5L6B - chains C and D of the 28 polymer chains in the assembly; structure by X-ray diffraction, 2.60 A resolution.

[Chain C]
Name: Proteasome subunit alpha type-4
Source organism: Saccharomyces cerevisiae (strain ATCC 204508 / S288c)
Notes: EC 3.4.25.1
UniProt: P40303 (PSA4_YEAST); residues -1 to 252 here correspond to UniProt positions 1-254 (UniProt number = residue number + 2)
Chain sequence (254 residues; numbered -1 to 252; the number before each row is that of its first residue; numbers below 1 keep their minus sign (Met-1 is residue -1)):
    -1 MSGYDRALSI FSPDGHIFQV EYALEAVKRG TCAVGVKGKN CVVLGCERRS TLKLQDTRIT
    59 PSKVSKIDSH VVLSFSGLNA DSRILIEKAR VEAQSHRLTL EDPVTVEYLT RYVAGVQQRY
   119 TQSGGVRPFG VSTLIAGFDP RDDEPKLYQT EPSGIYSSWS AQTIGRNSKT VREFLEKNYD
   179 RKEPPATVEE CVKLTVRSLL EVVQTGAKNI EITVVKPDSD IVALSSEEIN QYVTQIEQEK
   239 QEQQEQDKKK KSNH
Unresolved in the structure: -1 to 0, 241-252
UniProt features mapped onto this chain:
  - modified residue: Thr58 (Phosphothreonine)

[Chain D]
Name: Proteasome subunit alpha type-5
Source organism: Saccharomyces cerevisiae (strain ATCC 204508 / S288c)
Notes: EC 3.4.25.1
UniProt: P32379 (PSA5_YEAST); residues -7 to 252 here correspond to UniProt positions 1-260 (UniProt number = residue number + 8)
Chain sequence (260 residues; row label = number of the first residue in the row; numbers below 1 keep their minus sign (Met-7 is residue -7)):
    -7 MFLTRSEYDR GVSTFSPEGR LFQVEYSLEA IKLGSTAIGI ATKEGVVLGV EKRATSPLLE
    53 SDSIEKIVEI DRHIGCAMSG LTADARSMIE HARTAAVTHN LYYDEDINVE SLTQSVCDLA
   113 LRFGEGASGE ERLMSRPFGV ALLIAGHDAD DGYQLFHAEP SGTFYRYNAK AIGSGSEGAQ
   173 AELLNEWHSS LTLKEAELLV LKILKQVMEE KLDENNAQLS CITKQDGFKI YDNEKTAELI
   233 KELKEKEAAE SPEEADVEMS
Unresolved in the structure: -7 to 0, 118-124, 243-252

[Chain C / chain D interface]
Residue-residue contacts (63; chain C residue first):
  Asp3(C) - Glu117(D)
  Arg4(C) - Glu117(D)
  Ala5(C) - Val4(D)  hydrophobic
  Ala5(C) - Glu117(D)
  Ala5(C) - Ser127(D)
  Ser7(C) - Ser127(D)
  Ser7(C) - Arg128(D)
  Ile8(C) - Gln15(D)
  Phe9(C) - Gln15(D)
  Phe9(C) - Tyr18(D)  hydrophobic
  Phe9(C) - Ser19(D)
  Phe9(C) - Ala22(D)  hydrophobic
  Phe9(C) - Leu73(D)  hydrophobic
  Phe9(C) - Arg128(D)
  Phe9(C) - Pro129(D)
  Phe9(C) - Gly131(D)
  Ser10(C) - Tyr18(D)
  Pro11(C) - Tyr18(D)  hydrophobic
  Pro11(C) - Glu21(D)
  Asp12(C) - Glu21(D)
  Gly13(C) - Tyr18(D)
  Gly13(C) - Glu21(D)
  Gly13(C) - Ala22(D)
  His14(C) - Leu25(D)
  Ile15(C) - Leu73(D)  hydrophobic
  Ile15(C) - Arg128(D)
  Lys35(C) - Glu52(D)  salt bridge
  Gln116(C) - Ala75(D)
  Gln116(C) - Asp76(D)
  Gln116(C) - Arg128(D)
  Thr119(C) - Arg128(D)  hydrogen bond (backbone-side chain)
  Gln120(C) - Met126(D)
  Gln120(C) - Ser127(D)  hydrogen bond (backbone-backbone)
  Gln120(C) - Arg128(D)
  Gln120(C) - Phe130(D)
  Ser121(C) - Ser127(D)
  Gly122(C) - Ser127(D)
  Ser151(C) - Ala75(D)
  Gly152(C) - Ala75(D)
  Ile153(C) - Thr74(D)
  Ile153(C) - Ala75(D)
  Ser155(C) - Leu51(D)
  Ser155(C) - Ser55(D)
  Ser156(C) - Leu51(D)
  Ser156(C) - Glu52(D)  hydrogen bond (backbone-backbone)
  Ser156(C) - Ser55(D)  hydrogen bond (backbone-side chain)
  Trp157(C) - Thr47(D)
  Trp157(C) - Ser48(D)
  Trp157(C) - Leu50(D)
  Trp157(C) - Leu51(D)
  Trp157(C) - Glu52(D)
  Ser158(C) - Leu50(D)  hydrogen bond (backbone-backbone)
  Ser158(C) - Glu52(D)  hydrogen bond
  Ala159(C) - Leu50(D)
  Leu173(C) - Leu50(D)  hydrophobic
  Glu174(C) - Ser48(D)  hydrogen bond
  Glu174(C) - Pro49(D)
  Glu174(C) - Leu50(D)
  Tyr177(C) - Leu50(D)  hydrophobic
  Arg179(C) - Pro49(D)  hydrogen bond (side chain-backbone)
  Arg179(C) - Leu50(D)  hydrogen bond (side chain-backbone)
  Arg179(C) - Leu51(D)  hydrogen bond (side chain-backbone)
  Arg179(C) - Glu52(D)
Other interface residues (no listed pair), chain C (31 interface residues in all): Arg170
Other interface residues (no listed pair), chain D (28 interface residues in all): Asp1, Ser53, Ser79

[Overview]
31 residues of chain C and 28 residues of chain D are in contact; the contacts include 10 hydrogen bonds and 1
salt bridge. Among the polar pairs are Lys35(C)-Glu52(D), Thr119(C)-Arg128(D) and Ser156(C)-Ser55(D).
Here chain C is Proteasome subunit alpha type-4 and chain D is Proteasome subunit alpha type-5, both from
Saccharomyces cerevisiae (strain ATCC 204508 / S288c). Entry 5L6B (Yeast 20S proteasome with mouse beta5i
(1-138) and mouse beta6 (97-111; 118-133) in complex with ONX ...) was determined by X-ray diffraction
together with 5L52, 5L54, 5L55, 5L5A, 5L5B, 5L5D and 30 further entries from the same study.
